4HW7 - chain A; structure by X-ray diffraction, 2.90 A resolution.

# Chain A
Protein: Macrophage colony-stimulating factor 1 receptor
From: Homo sapiens
Notes: EC 2.7.10.1; fragment: FMS kinase domain with KID
Reference sequence: P07333 (CSF1R_HUMAN); residue numbers follow UniProt; this construct covers 542-686, 733-919
Sequence (343 residues; row label = number of the first residue in the row; note: 46 numbers in that range are skipped by the numbering (no residue carries them; nothing is unmodelled there)):
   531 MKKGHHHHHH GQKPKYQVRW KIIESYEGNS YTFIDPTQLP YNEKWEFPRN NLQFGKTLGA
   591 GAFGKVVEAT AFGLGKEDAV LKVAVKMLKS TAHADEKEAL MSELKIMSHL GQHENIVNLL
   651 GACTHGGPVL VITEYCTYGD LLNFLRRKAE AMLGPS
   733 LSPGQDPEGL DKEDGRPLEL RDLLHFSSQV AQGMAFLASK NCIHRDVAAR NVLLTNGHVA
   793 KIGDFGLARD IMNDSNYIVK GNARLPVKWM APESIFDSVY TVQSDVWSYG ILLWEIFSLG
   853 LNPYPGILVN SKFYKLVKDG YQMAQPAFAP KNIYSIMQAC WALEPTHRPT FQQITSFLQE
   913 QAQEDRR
Not modelled in the structure: 531-565, 733-746, 915-919
Construct notes: expression tag (531-541); engineered mutation Thr667 (Cys in P07333), Ser830 (Cys in P07333), Thr907 (Cys in P07333)
Curated features (UniProtKB/Swiss-Prot):
  - region: Gln542 to Lys574 (Regulatory juxtamembrane domain), Asp796 to Pro818 (Activation loop)
  - active site: Asp778 (Proton acceptor)
  - binding site (ATP): Leu588 to Val596, Lys616
  - modified residue (Phosphotyrosine): Tyr546, Tyr561, Tyr809
  - natural variant: Gly585 to Lys619 (sequence variant, change not given here; In HDLS1), Gly589 (G589E: In HDLS1), Lys627 (deletion: In BANDDOS), Glu633 (E633K: In HDLS1), His643 (H643Q: In BANDDOS), Cys653 (C653R: In HDLS1), Gly765 (G765D: In HDLS1), Met766 (M766T: In HDLS1), Ala770 (A770P: In HDLS1), Cys774 to Asn814 (deletion: In HDLS1), Ile775 (I775N: In HDLS1), Ala781 (A781E: In HDLS1), 10 further natural variant entries in UniProt
  - mutagenesis: Asp802 (D802V: Constitutive kinase activity. Loss of inhibition by imatinib), Tyr809 (Y809F: Reduced kinase activity. Reduced interaction with SRC, FYN and YES1)
Ligand contacts: 64M (5-[(5-methoxy-1H-pyrrolo[2,3-b]pyridin-3-yl)methyl]-N-[4-(trifluoromethyl)benzyl]pyridin-2-amine): Leu588, Val596, Ala614, Lys616, Glu633, Met637, Leu640, Ile646, Val647, Thr663, Glu664, Tyr665, Cys666, Gly669, Leu769, His776, Leu785, Ile794, Gly795, Asp796, Phe797

# Overview
Chain A binds compound 64M. UniProt lists active-site residue Asp778, 10 ATP-binding residues and 2
mutagenesis sites.
Chain A is Macrophage colony-stimulating factor 1 receptor (Homo sapiens); the structure, Crystal structure of
FMS kinase domain with a small molecular inhibitor, PLX647-OME, was determined by X-ray diffraction, deposited
together with 4HVS.
